Entry 5YVC (X-ray diffraction, 2.02 A resolution); this record covers chain A.

[Chain A]
Name: Calcium/calmodulin-dependent protein kinase kinase 2
Organism: Homo sapiens
Notes: EC 2.7.11.17
UniProt: Q96RR4 (KKCC2_HUMAN); numbering as in UniProt (aligned over 158-448)
Amino-acid sequence (298 residues; row label = number of the first residue in the row):
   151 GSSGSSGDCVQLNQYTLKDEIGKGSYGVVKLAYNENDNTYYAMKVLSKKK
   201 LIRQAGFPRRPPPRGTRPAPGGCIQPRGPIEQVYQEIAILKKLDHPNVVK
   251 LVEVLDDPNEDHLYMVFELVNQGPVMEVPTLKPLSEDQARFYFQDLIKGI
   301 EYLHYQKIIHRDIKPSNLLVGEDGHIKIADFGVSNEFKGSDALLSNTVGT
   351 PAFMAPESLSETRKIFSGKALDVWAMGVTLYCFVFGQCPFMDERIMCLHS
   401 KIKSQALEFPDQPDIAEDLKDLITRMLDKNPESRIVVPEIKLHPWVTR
Unresolved in the structure: 151-159, 200-228
Differences from the reference sequence: expression tag (151-157)
Modified positions: Cys397 (S-(dimethylarsenic)cysteine; CAS)
Curated features (UniProtKB/Swiss-Prot):
  - region: Gln204 to Pro226 (RP domain)
  - active site: Asp312 (Proton acceptor)
  - binding site (ATP): Ile171 to Val179, Lys194
  - natural variant: Ala182 (A182T: In a colorectal adenocarcinoma sample)
Ligand contacts: su6668 (SU6; 3-{2,4-dimethyl-5-[(Z)-(2-oxo-1,2-dihydro-3H-indol-3-ylidene)methyl]-1H-pyrrol-3-yl}propanoic acid): Ile171, Val179, Ala192, Lys194, Glu236, Val249, Phe267, Glu268, Leu269, Val270, Asn271, Gln272, Gly273, Pro274, Leu319, Ala329, Asp330, Phe331

[Overview]
Chain A binds su6668. UniProt lists active-site residue Asp312 and 10 ATP-binding residues.
Chain A is Calcium/calmodulin-dependent protein kinase kinase 2 (Homo sapiens); the structure, Structure of
CaMKK2 in complex with CKI-012, was determined by X-ray diffraction, deposited together with 5YV8, 5YV9, 5YVA
and 5YVB.
